Entry 5X0X (electron microscopy, 3.97 A resolution); this record covers chains I and O of the 11 polymer chains in the assembly.

[Chain I]
Molecule: 167-nt DNA strand
Sequence (167 nucleotides; row label = number of the first residue in the row):
     1 ATCGAGAATCCCGGTGCCGAGGCCGCTCAATTGGTCGTAGACAGCTCTAG
    51 CACCGCTTAAACGCACGTACGCGCTGTCCCCCGCGTTTTAACCGCCAAGG
   101 GGATTACTCCCTAGTCTCCAGGCACGTGTCAGATATATACATCCGATAGC
   151 TTGTCGAGAAGTACGAT
Not modelled in the structure: 1, 148-167

[Chain O]
Molecule: Transcription regulatory protein SNF2
Organism: Saccharomyces cerevisiae (strain ATCC 204508 / S288c)
Notes: EC 3.6.4.-
Reference sequence: P22082 (SNF2_YEAST); residue numbers follow UniProt; this construct covers 666-1400
Chain sequence (735 residues; row label = number of the first residue in the row):
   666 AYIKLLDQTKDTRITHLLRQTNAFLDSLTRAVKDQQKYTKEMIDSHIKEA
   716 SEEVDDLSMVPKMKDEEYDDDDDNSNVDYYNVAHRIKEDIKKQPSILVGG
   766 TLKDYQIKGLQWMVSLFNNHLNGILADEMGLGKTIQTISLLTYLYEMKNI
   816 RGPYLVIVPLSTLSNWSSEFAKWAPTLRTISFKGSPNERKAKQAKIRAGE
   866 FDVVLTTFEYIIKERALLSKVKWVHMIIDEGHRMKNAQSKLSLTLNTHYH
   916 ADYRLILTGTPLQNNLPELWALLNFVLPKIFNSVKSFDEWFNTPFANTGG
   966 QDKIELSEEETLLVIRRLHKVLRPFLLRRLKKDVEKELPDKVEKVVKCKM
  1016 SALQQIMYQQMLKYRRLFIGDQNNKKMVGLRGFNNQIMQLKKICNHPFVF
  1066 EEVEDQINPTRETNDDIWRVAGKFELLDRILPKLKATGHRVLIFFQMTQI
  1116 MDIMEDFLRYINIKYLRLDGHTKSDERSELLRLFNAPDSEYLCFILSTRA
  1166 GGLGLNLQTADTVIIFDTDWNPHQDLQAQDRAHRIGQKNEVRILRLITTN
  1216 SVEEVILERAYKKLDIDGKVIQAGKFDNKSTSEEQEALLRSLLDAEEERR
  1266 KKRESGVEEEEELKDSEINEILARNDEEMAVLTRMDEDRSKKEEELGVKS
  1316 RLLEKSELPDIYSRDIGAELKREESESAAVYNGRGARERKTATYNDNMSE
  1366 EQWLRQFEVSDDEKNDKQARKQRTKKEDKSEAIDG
Not modelled in the structure: 666-669, 691-742, 961-966, 1033-1045, 1270-1276, 1310-1313, 1321-1335, 1350-1400
Curated features (UniProtKB/Swiss-Prot):
  - motif: Asp-894 to His-897 (DEGH box)
  - binding site (ATP): Asp-792 to Thr-799
  - modified residue (Phosphoserine): Ser-716, Ser-1340

[How chain I and chain O interact]
Residue-residue contacts (23; chain I residue first):
  DT57(I) / Lys-885(O)  salt bridge to the phosphate
  DT58(I) / Arg-880(O)  salt bridge to the phosphate
  DA135(I) / Ile-877(O)  sugar contact
  DA135(I) / Lys-905(O)  salt bridge to the phosphate
  DT136(I) / Arg-898(O)  hydrogen bond to the phosphate
  DT136(I) / Ser-904(O)  phosphate contact
  DT136(I) / Lys-905(O)  hydrogen bond to the phosphate
  DT136(I) / Leu-906(O)  phosphate contact
  DA137(I) / Arg-898(O)  salt bridge to the phosphate
  DA137(I) / Lys-900(O)  sugar contact
  DT138(I) / Lys-900(O)  salt bridge to the phosphate
  DT138(I) / Arg-1164(O)  salt bridge to the phosphate
  DT138(I) / Asn-1186(O)  hydrogen bond to the phosphate
  DT138(I) / Gln-1189(O)  phosphate contact
  DA139(I) / Asn-1050(O)  hydrogen bond to the phosphate
  DA139(I) / Trp-1185(O)  sugar contact
  DC140(I) / Phe-1048(O)  base contact
  DC140(I) / Asn-1050(O)  phosphate contact
  DC140(I) / Trp-1185(O)  phosphate contact
  DC140(I) / Arg-1224(O)  salt bridge to the phosphate
  DA141(I) / Arg-1030(O)  salt bridge to the phosphate
  DA141(I) / Phe-1048(O)  sugar contact
  DA141(I) / Asn-1049(O)  hydrogen bond to the phosphate
Interface residues without a listed pair, chain I (10 interface residues in all): DC130
Interface residues without a listed pair, chain O (20 interface residues in all): His-897, Lys-1138, Lys-1228

[Overview]
10 residues of chain I and 20 residues of chain O are in contact; the contacts include 5 hydrogen bonds and 8
salt bridges. Polar pairs include DT136(I)/Arg-898(O), DT136(I)/Lys-905(O) and DT138(I)/Asn-1186(O). Curated
annotation (UniProt) lists 8 ATP-binding residues on chain O.
Here chain I is a 167-nt DNA strand and chain O is Transcription regulatory protein SNF2 (Saccharomyces
cerevisiae (strain ATCC 204508 / S288c)). Entry 5X0X (Complex of Snf2-Nucleosome complex with Snf2 bound to
position +6 of the nucleosome) was determined by electron microscopy, deposited together with 5X0Y.
